Entry 6FB7 (X-ray diffraction, 2.69 A resolution); this record covers chains A and F of the 6 polymer chains in the assembly.

[Chain A]
Molecule: DNA endonuclease I-CreI
From: Chlamydomonas reinhardtii
Notes: EC 3.1.-.-
UniProt: P05725 (DNE1_CHLRE); numbering as in UniProt (aligned over 2-153)
Chain sequence (152 residues; each row starts with the number of its first residue):
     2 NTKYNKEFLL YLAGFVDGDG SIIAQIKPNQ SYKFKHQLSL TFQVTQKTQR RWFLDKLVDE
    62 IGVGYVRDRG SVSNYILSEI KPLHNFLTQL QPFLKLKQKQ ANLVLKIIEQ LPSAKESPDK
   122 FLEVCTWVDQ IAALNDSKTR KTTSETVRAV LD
Construct notes: engineered mutation Asn-75 (Asp in P05725)
Metal / ion sites: Mn2+ site 1: Gly-19 (shared with 1 residue of chain B; 1 residue of chain E; DC614(F) of chain F); Mn2+ site 2: Asp-20 (shared with 1 residue of chain B; 1 residue of chain D; 1 residue of chain E; DC614(F) of chain F; 1 residue of chain G)
UniProt features mapped onto this chain:
  - region (Interaction with DNA): Gln-26 to Gln-38, Gln-44 to Gln-47, Arg-68 to Arg-70, Ser-138 to Thr-143
  - binding site (Mg(2+)): Gly-19, Asp-20
  - mutagenesis: Asp-20 (D20A/L/N: Loss of catalytic activity. Reduced affinity for DNA), Gln-26 (Q26A/C: Alters the specificity of the endonuclease), Tyr-33 (Y33C/H/R: Alters the specificity of the endonuclease), Gln-44 (Q44A/C/T/V/W: Alters the specificity of the endonuclease), Gln-47 (Q47A/E/M: Loss of catalytic activity; Q47N: Strongly reduced affinity for DNA. No effect on catalytic activity), Arg-68 (R68A: Loss of activity), Lys-98 (K98A: Strongly reduced affinity for DNA. Increased catalytic activity; K98R: Strongly reduced affinity for DNA. No effect on catalytic activity), Ser-138 (S138A: Reduced affinity for DNA. No effect on catalytic activity. Reduced cleavage; when associated with M-139), Lys-139 (K139M: Reduced affinity for DNA. No effect on catalytic activity. Reduced cleavage; when associated with A-138), Lys-142 (K142G: Reduced affinity for DNA. No effect on catalytic activity. Reduced cleavage; when associated with G-143), Thr-143 (T143G: Reduced affinity for DNA. No effect on catalytic activity. Reduced cleavage; when associated with G-142)
What the authors report for this chain:
  - catalytic residues: Asp-20 (citing earlier work)
  - binding site for the 14-nt DNA strand (chain F): Lys-139 (citing earlier work)
  - mutagenesis - D75N: unchanged catalytic activity (citing earlier work)

[Chain F]
Molecule: 14-nt DNA strand
Sequence (14 nucleotides; each row starts with the number of its first residue):
   601 TCAAAACGTC GTAC
Metal / ion sites: Mn2+ site 1: DC614 (shared with Gly-19(A) of chain A; 1 residue of chain B; 1 residue of chain E)

[Chain A / chain F interface]
Pairs across the interface (28):
  Lys-28(A) / DA605(F)  base contact
  Lys-28(A) / DA606(F)  base contact
  Ser-32(A) / DT601(F)  sugar contact
  Ser-32(A) / DC602(F)  base contact
  Tyr-33(A) / DC602(F)  phosphate contact
  Tyr-33(A) / DA603(F)  hydrogen bond to the base
  Lys-34(A) / DT601(F)  sugar contact
  Lys-34(A) / DC602(F)  hydrogen bond to the phosphate
  Gln-38(A) / DA603(F)  hydrogen bond to the base
  Gln-38(A) / DA604(F)  hydrogen bond to the base
  Tyr-66(A) / DA605(F)  phosphate contact
  Tyr-66(A) / DA606(F)  phosphate contact
  Arg-68(A) / DA605(F)  sugar contact
  Arg-68(A) / DA606(F)  salt bridge to the phosphate
  Arg-68(A) / DC607(F)  base contact
  Arg-70(A) / DC607(F)  sugar contact
  Arg-70(A) / DG608(F)  salt bridge to the phosphate
  Arg-70(A) / DT609(F)  base contact
  Ser-79(A) / DA604(F)  phosphate contact
  Ser-79(A) / DA605(F)  phosphate contact
  Glu-80(A) / DA604(F)  phosphate contact
  Glu-80(A) / DA605(F)  phosphate contact
  Ile-81(A) / DA604(F)  hydrogen bond to the phosphate
  Lys-116(A) / DC602(F)  hydrogen bond to the phosphate
  Lys-116(A) / DA603(F)  salt bridge to the phosphate
  Lys-139(A) / DG611(F)  sugar contact
  Lys-139(A) / DT612(F)  phosphate contact
  Lys-139(A) / DA613(F)  salt bridge to the phosphate
Interface residues without a listed pair, chain A (19 interface residues in all): Gly-19, Asp-20, Phe-35, Leu-112, Asp-137, Thr-140
Interface residues without a listed pair, chain F (14 interface residues in all): DC610, DC614

[Overview]
The interface between chain A and chain F involves 19 residues on one side and 14 on the other; the contacts
include 6 hydrogen bonds and 4 salt bridges. Polar pairs include Tyr-33(A)/DA603(F), Gln-38(A)/DA603(F) and
Gln-38(A)/DA604(F). The paper reports the catalytic residue Asp-20(A); D75N of chain A leaves catalytic
activity unchanged.
Chain A is DNA endonuclease I-CreI (Chlamydomonas reinhardtii) and chain F is a 14-nt DNA strand; the
structure, Crystal Structure of the I-CreI Homing Endonuclease D75N variant in complex with its target DNA in
..., was determined by X-ray diffraction (same publication as 6FB0, 6FB1, 6FB2, 6FB5, 6FB6, 6FB8 and 6FB9).
